PDB entry 9CL2 | electron microscopy, 2.42 A resolution | chains Ba and Cc of the 9 polymer chains in the assembly

Chain Ba:
Protein: Particulate methane monooxygenase gamma subunit
Source organism: Methylococcus capsulatus str. Bath
Notes: EC 1.14.13.25
UniProtKB: Q603F1 (Q603F1_METCA); residues 42-280 here correspond to UniProt positions 13-251 (UniProt number = residue number - 29)
Sequence (239 residues; row label = number of the first residue in the row):
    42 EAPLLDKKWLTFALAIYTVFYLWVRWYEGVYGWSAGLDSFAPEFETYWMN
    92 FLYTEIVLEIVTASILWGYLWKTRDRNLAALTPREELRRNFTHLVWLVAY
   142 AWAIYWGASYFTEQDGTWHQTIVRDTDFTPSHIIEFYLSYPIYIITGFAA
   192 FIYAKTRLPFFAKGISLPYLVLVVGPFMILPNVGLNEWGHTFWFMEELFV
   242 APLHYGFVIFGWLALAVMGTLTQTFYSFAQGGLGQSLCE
Metal / ion sites: Cu ion: Asn227, His231, His245
Residues lining bound ligands:
  - A1A0P ((2R)-3-{[(R)-(2-aminoethoxy)(hydroxy)phosphoryl]oxy}-2-(hexadecanoyloxy)propyl (9Z)-heptadec-9-enoate), molecule 1: Leu46, Lys48, Leu51, Leu55, Trp143
  - A1A0P, molecule 2: Lys49, Trp50, Phe53, Leu99, Thr103, Ile106, Leu107, Tyr110
  - A1A0P, molecule 3: Trp50, Phe53, Ala54, Ile57, Tyr58, Phe61, Thr103, Leu107, Tyr110, Leu111, Glu126, Arg129, Arg130, Thr133, Val136, Trp137, Ile183, Thr187, Tyr194, Arg198
  - A1A0P, molecule 4: Thr59, Leu63, Arg66, Trp67, Gly70, Val71, Trp143, Tyr146, Trp147, Tyr151
  - A1A0P, molecule 5: Val60, Phe61, Trp64, Tyr68, Tyr72, Thr87, Tyr88, Asn91, Phe92, Thr95, Glu96, Leu99, Glu100, Leu179, Ile183
  - A1A0P, molecule 6: Ser80, Phe81, Leu93, Tyr94, Ile97, Ile101, Asp168, Phe169, Tyr178, Leu221, Pro222, Val224
  - A1A0P, molecule 7: Ile97, Glu100, Trp108, Tyr178, Pro182, Ile185, Ile186, Leu221
  - A1A0P, molecule 8: Ile101, Ser105, Trp108, Trp112, Ile193
  - A1A0P, molecule 9: Trp108, Trp112, Phe189, Phe192, Ile193, Lys196, Ile206, Leu211, Val214, Val215
  - A1A0P, molecule 10: Leu208, Leu211, Val212, Val215, Gly216, Met219, Phe251, Trp253, Leu254
  - A1A0P, molecule 11: Asn223, Leu226, Trp229, Phe233, Trp234, Gly247, Ile250, Phe251
  - A1A0P, molecule 12: Trp234, Phe235, Pro243, Tyr246
  - A1A0P, molecule 13: Phe235, Leu239, Val241, Ala242, Pro243, Tyr246, Ile250, Trp253

Chain Cc:
Protein: Particulate methane monooxygenase beta subunit
Source organism: Methylococcus capsulatus str. Bath
Notes: EC 1.14.18.3
UniProtKB: Q607G3 (PMOA_METCA); residues 13-253 here correspond to UniProt positions 6-246 (UniProt number = residue number - 7)
Sequence (241 residues; each row starts with the number of its first residue):
    13 SAVRSHAEAVQVSRTIDWMALFVVFFVIVGSYHIHAMLTMGDWDFWSDWK
    63 DRRLWVTVTPIVLVTFPAAVQSYLWERYRLPWGATVCVLGLLLGEWINRY
   113 FNFWGWTYFPINFVFPASLVPGAIILDTVLMLSGSYLFTAIVGAMGWGLI
   163 FYPGNWPIIAPLHVPVEYNGMLMSIADIQGYNYVRTGTPEYIRMVEKGTL
   213 RTFGKDVAPVSAFFSAFMSILIYFMWHFIGRWFSNERFLQS
Residues lining bound ligands:
  - A1A0P ((2R)-3-{[(R)-(2-aminoethoxy)(hydroxy)phosphoryl]oxy}-2-(hexadecanoyloxy)propyl (9Z)-heptadec-9-enoate), molecule 1: Gln23, Thr27, Trp30, Met31, Leu33, Phe34, Phe37, Phe38
  - A1A0P, molecule 2: Arg26, Trp30, Leu33, Phe37, Leu105
  - A1A0P, molecule 3: Phe38, Ile109, Phe113, Gly117, Trp118, Tyr120
  - A1A0P, molecule 4: His47, Thr51, Trp55, Leu66, Thr69, Val70, Ile73, Val74, Thr77, Met206, Thr211, Phe226, Phe229, Met230, Leu233, Ile234
  - A1A0P, molecule 5: Arg64, Ile137, Val154, Met157, Gly158, Leu161, Ile162, Tyr164, Pro165, Trp168, Ala220, Pro221, Ala224, Phe225
  - A1A0P, molecule 6: Val141, Leu144, Ser145, Phe150, Val154
  - A1A0P, molecule 7: Ser145, Ser147, Leu149, Phe150, Ile153
  - A1A0P, molecule 8: Leu149, Leu233, Ile234, Phe236, Met237, Trp238, Phe240, Ile241, Arg243, Trp244, Phe245, Arg249, Phe250, Leu251, Gln252, Ser253
  - A1A0P, molecule 9: Met157, Gly216, Lys217, Asp218, Pro221, Val222, Phe225
  - A1A0P, molecule 10: Lys217, Pro221, Phe225

How chain Ba and chain Cc interact:
Contacting residue pairs - 148 pairs, chain Ba then chain Cc:
  Glu42(Ba) with Arg16(Cc), salt bridge
  Leu45(Ba) with Glu20(Cc); Val24(Cc), hydrophobic
  Leu46(Ba) with Thr27(Cc); Met31(Cc), hydrophobic
  Leu55(Ba) with Phe34(Cc), hydrophobic
  Arg66(Ba) with Phe113(Cc), hydrogen bond (side chain-backbone); Asn114(Cc), hydrogen bond; Gly117(Cc); Trp118(Cc)
  Glu69(Ba) with Trp118(Cc)
  Gly70(Ba) with Trp118(Cc)
  Trp74(Ba) with Trp118(Cc)
  Pro124(Ba) with Ala14(Cc)
  Arg125(Ba) with Ala14(Cc), hydrogen bond (side chain-backbone); Arg16(Cc); Glu20(Cc), salt bridge
  Phe132(Ba) with Val24(Cc), hydrophobic; Thr27(Cc); Ile28(Cc), hydrophobic
  Leu135(Ba) with Met31(Cc), hydrophobic
  Val136(Ba) with Met31(Cc), hydrophobic
  Leu138(Ba) with Val35(Cc)
  Val139(Ba) with Phe34(Cc), hydrophobic; Val35(Cc), hydrophobic
  Ala142(Ba) with Val35(Cc); Phe38(Cc); Val39(Cc), hydrophobic
  Trp143(Ba) with Phe34(Cc), hydrophobic; Phe38(Cc), hydrophobic
  Tyr146(Ba) with Phe38(Cc), hydrophobic; Val41(Cc), hydrophobic; Ile109(Cc)
  Ala149(Ba) with Gly42(Cc); Ile46(Cc); Met49(Cc)
  Ser150(Ba) with Val41(Cc); His45(Cc), hydrogen bond
  Tyr151(Ba) with Ile109(Cc), hydrophobic; Asn110(Cc); Asn114(Cc), hydrogen bond
  Thr153(Ba) with Ile46(Cc); Met49(Cc)
  Glu154(Ba) with His45(Cc), salt bridge; Met49(Cc); Phe57(Cc); Glu107(Cc); Asn110(Cc), hydrogen bond; Arg111(Cc), salt bridge; Phe115(Cc)
  Gln155(Ba) with Asn110(Cc), hydrogen bond (backbone-side chain); Asn114(Cc), hydrogen bond; Trp118(Cc)
  Thr158(Ba) with Asn110(Cc); Phe115(Cc); Thr119(Cc)
  Trp159(Ba) with Trp118(Cc), hydrophobic
  His160(Ba) with Gly199(Cc)
  Gln161(Ba) with Asp54(Cc), hydrogen bond; Phe57(Cc); Trp58(Cc); Arg197(Cc); Thr198(Cc); Gly199(Cc), hydrogen bond (backbone-backbone); Thr200(Cc), hydrogen bond
  Thr162(Ba) with Thr119(Cc); Phe121(Cc); Thr198(Cc), hydrogen bond (backbone-side chain)
  Ile163(Ba) with Gly199(Cc)
  Val164(Ba) with Thr198(Cc)
  Tyr181(Ba) with Ile46(Cc)
  Phe201(Ba) with Phe250(Cc)
  Lys204(Ba) with Phe250(Cc); Gln252(Cc)
  Gly205(Ba) with Phe250(Cc); Leu251(Cc)
  Ile206(Ba) with Phe250(Cc); Leu251(Cc), hydrogen bond (backbone-backbone); Gln252(Cc); Ser253(Cc)
  Ser207(Ba) with Arg249(Cc); Phe250(Cc)
  Leu208(Ba) with Asn247(Cc); Arg249(Cc), hydrogen bond (backbone-backbone); Leu251(Cc), hydrophobic
  Pro209(Ba) with Asn247(Cc); Arg249(Cc)
  Glu237(Ba) with Tyr203(Cc); Ile204(Cc)
  Glu238(Ba) with Gly199(Cc)
  Leu239(Ba) with Asp54(Cc); Ile204(Cc), hydrophobic; Met206(Cc), hydrophobic
  Phe240(Ba) with Met49(Cc), hydrophobic; Leu50(Cc); Asp54(Cc), hydrogen bond (backbone-side chain)
  Val241(Ba) with Leu50(Cc); Thr51(Cc); Met52(Cc); Gly53(Cc); Asp54(Cc), hydrogen bond (backbone-side chain)
  His245(Ba) with Leu50(Cc)
  Tyr246(Ba) with Leu50(Cc)
  Phe248(Ba) with Leu50(Cc), hydrophobic
  Val249(Ba) with His47(Cc); Leu50(Cc), hydrophobic
  Gly252(Ba) with Ser43(Cc)
  Trp253(Ba) with His47(Cc), hydrogen bond; Phe78(Cc); Trp238(Cc), hydrophobic; Phe245(Cc)
  Leu254(Ba) with Phe245(Cc), hydrophobic
  Ala255(Ba) with Val39(Cc); Ser43(Cc)
  Leu256(Ba) with Phe78(Cc), hydrophobic; Trp238(Cc), hydrophobic; Phe245(Cc), hydrophobic
  Ala257(Ba) with Phe245(Cc)
  Val258(Ba) with Val39(Cc), hydrophobic
  Met259(Ba) with Ala81(Cc); Tyr85(Cc), hydrogen bond (backbone-side chain); Gly242(Cc); Ser246(Cc)
  Gly260(Ba) with Phe245(Cc)
  Leu262(Ba) with Val36(Cc), hydrophobic
  Thr263(Ba) with Tyr85(Cc), hydrogen bond; Arg89(Cc); Tyr90(Cc); Glu248(Cc)
  Gln264(Ba) with Glu248(Cc); Arg249(Cc); Phe250(Cc)
  Phe266(Ba) with Ile28(Cc), hydrophobic; Ala32(Cc), hydrophobic; Tyr90(Cc)
  Tyr267(Ba) with Arg89(Cc), hydrogen bond; Glu248(Cc)
  Phe269(Ba) with Ile28(Cc), hydrophobic
  Gly272(Ba) with Ala14(Cc)
  Leu274(Ba) with Val15(Cc), hydrophobic; Ala21(Cc), hydrophobic; Val24(Cc), hydrophobic
  Ser277(Ba) with Val15(Cc); His18(Cc)
  Leu278(Ba) with His18(Cc); Ala21(Cc); Val22(Cc), hydrophobic; Ser25(Cc)
Interface residues without a listed pair, chain Ba (75 interface residues in all): Gly73, Leu128, Ile145, Phe202, Leu211, Val212, Gly273, Glu280
Interface residues without a listed pair, chain Cc (71 interface residues in all): Ser13, Trp55, Trp61, Val82, Gly106

Summary:
75 residues of chain Ba face 71 of chain Cc across their interface; the contacts include 20 hydrogen bonds and
4 salt bridges. Among the polar pairs are Glu42(Ba)-Arg16(Cc), Arg125(Ba)-Glu20(Cc) and Glu154(Ba)-His45(Cc).
4 compound A1A0P molecules are bound between chain Ba and chain Cc.
Chain Ba is Particulate methane monooxygenase gamma subunit and chain Cc is Particulate methane monooxygenase
beta subunit, both from Methylococcus capsulatus str. Bath; the structure, Particulate methane monooxygenase
in washed native membranes, was determined by electron microscopy together with 9CL1, 9CL3, 9CL4, 9CL5 and
9CL6 from the same study.
